PDB entry 7MTZ | electron microscopy, 2.43 A resolution | chains A and F of the 60 polymer chains in the assembly

[Chain A (and F)]
Molecule: Capsid protein VP1
Source organism: Adeno-associated virus 9
Notes: chain F of this document is another copy of the same molecule, construct and numbering; everything in this record applies to it too
UniProt: Q6JC40 (Q6JC40_9VIRU); residue numbers follow UniProt; this construct covers 219-736
Amino-acid sequence (518 residues; each row starts with the number of its first residue):
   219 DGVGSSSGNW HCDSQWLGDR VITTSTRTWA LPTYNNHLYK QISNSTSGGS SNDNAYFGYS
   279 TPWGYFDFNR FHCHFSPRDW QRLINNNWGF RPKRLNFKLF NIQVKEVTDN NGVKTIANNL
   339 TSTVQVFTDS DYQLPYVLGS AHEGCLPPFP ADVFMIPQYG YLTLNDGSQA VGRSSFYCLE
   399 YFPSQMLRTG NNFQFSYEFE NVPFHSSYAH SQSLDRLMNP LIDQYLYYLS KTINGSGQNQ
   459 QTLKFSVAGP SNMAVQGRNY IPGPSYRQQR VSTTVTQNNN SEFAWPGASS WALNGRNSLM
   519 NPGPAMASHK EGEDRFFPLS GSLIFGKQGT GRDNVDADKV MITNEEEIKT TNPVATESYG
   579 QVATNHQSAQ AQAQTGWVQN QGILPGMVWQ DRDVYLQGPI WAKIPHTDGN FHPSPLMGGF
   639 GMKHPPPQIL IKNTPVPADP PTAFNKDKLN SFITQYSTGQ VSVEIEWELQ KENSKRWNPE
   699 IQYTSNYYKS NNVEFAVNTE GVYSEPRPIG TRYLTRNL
Ligand contacts: beta-D-galactopyranose (GAL): Asn470, Ala472, Val473
From the paper describing this entry:
  - binding site for beta-D-galactopyranose: Asn470, Trp503
  - conformationally variable residues (order/disorder transition): Ser263 to Ser269

[How chain A and chain F interact]
Contacting residue pairs - 68 pairs, chain A then chain F:
  Asp231(A) - Lys693(F)
  Ser294(A) - Trp695(F)
  Pro295(A) - Trp695(F)
  Pro295(A) - Pro697(F)
  Arg296(A) - Glu690(F)  salt bridge
  Arg296(A) - Arg694(F)
  Arg296(A) - Trp695(F)  hydrogen bond (backbone-backbone)
  Arg296(A) - Asn696(F)
  Arg296(A) - Glu698(F)  salt bridge
  Arg296(A) - Leu732(F)
  Gln299(A) - Pro697(F)
  Gln299(A) - Glu698(F)  hydrogen bond (side chain-backbone)
  Gln299(A) - Gln700(F)
  Arg300(A) - Ser692(F)
  Asn303(A) - Gln700(F)
  Asn304(A) - Asn304(F)  hydrogen bond
  Pro366(A) - Trp695(F)
  Pro368(A) - Trp695(F)
  Glu529(A) - Tyr705(F)  hydrogen bond
  Glu564(A) - Tyr705(F)  hydrogen bond
  Glu690(A) - Arg296(F)  salt bridge
  Ser692(A) - Arg300(F)
  Lys693(A) - Asp231(F)
  Arg694(A) - Arg296(F)
  Trp695(A) - Ser294(F)
  Trp695(A) - Pro295(F)
  Trp695(A) - Arg296(F)  hydrogen bond (backbone-backbone)
  Trp695(A) - Pro366(F)
  Trp695(A) - Pro368(F)
  Trp695(A) - Phe713(F)  hydrogen bond (side chain-backbone)
  Trp695(A) - Tyr721(F)  hydrogen bond
  Asn696(A) - Arg296(F)
  Asn696(A) - Val711(F)
  Asn696(A) - Glu712(F)
  Asn696(A) - Phe713(F)
  Pro697(A) - Pro295(F)
  Pro697(A) - Gln299(F)
  Pro697(A) - Tyr701(F)  hydrophobic
  Pro697(A) - Ser703(F)  hydrogen bond (backbone-side chain)
  Pro697(A) - Phe713(F)
  Glu698(A) - Arg296(F)  salt bridge
  Glu698(A) - Gln299(F)  hydrogen bond (backbone-side chain)
  Glu698(A) - Thr702(F)
  Glu698(A) - Ser703(F)  hydrogen bond (backbone-backbone)
  Ile699(A) - Ser703(F)
  Ile699(A) - Tyr705(F)  hydrophobic
  Gln700(A) - Gln299(F)
  Gln700(A) - Asn303(F)
  Gln700(A) - Tyr701(F)
  Gln700(A) - Thr702(F)
  Tyr701(A) - Pro697(F)  hydrophobic
  Tyr701(A) - Gln700(F)
  Thr702(A) - Glu698(F)
  Thr702(A) - Gln700(F)
  Thr702(A) - Thr702(F)
  Ser703(A) - Pro697(F)  hydrogen bond (side chain-backbone)
  Ser703(A) - Glu698(F)  hydrogen bond (backbone-backbone)
  Ser703(A) - Ile699(F)
  Tyr705(A) - Glu529(F)  hydrogen bond
  Tyr705(A) - Glu564(F)  hydrogen bond
  Tyr705(A) - Ile699(F)  hydrophobic
  Val711(A) - Asn696(F)
  Glu712(A) - Asn696(F)
  Phe713(A) - Trp695(F)  hydrogen bond (backbone-side chain)
  Phe713(A) - Asn696(F)
  Phe713(A) - Pro697(F)
  Tyr721(A) - Trp695(F)  hydrogen bond
  Leu732(A) - Arg296(F)
Also at the interface, not in a pair above, chain A (33 interface residues in all): Phe367, Lys567
Also at the interface, not in a pair above, chain F (33 interface residues in all): Phe367, Lys567

[Summary]
The chain A/chain F interface involves 33 residues from each chain; the contacts include 17 hydrogen bonds and
4 salt bridges. Among the polar pairs are Arg296(A)-Glu690(F), Arg296(A)-Glu698(F) and Gln299(A)-Glu698(F).
Ligands of chain A: beta-D-galactopyranose. From the paper: a binding site for beta-D-galactopyranose at
Asn470(A) and Trp503(A); conformational variability at Ser263(A).
Both chains are Capsid protein VP1 (Adeno-associated virus 9). Entry 7MTZ (Structure of the adeno-associated
virus 9 capsid at pH pH 7.4 in complex with terminal galactose) was determined by electron microscopy together
with 7MTG, 7MTP, 7MTW, 7MUA and 7MT0 from the same study.
